Entry 2JFM (X-ray diffraction, 2.85 A resolution); this record covers chain A.

Chain A:
Name: STE20-like serine-threonine kinase
Organism: Homo sapiens
Notes: EC 2.7.11.1; fragment: kinase domain, residues 19-320
UniProtKB: Q9H2G2 (SLK_HUMAN); residues 19-320 here = UniProt positions 19-320
Chain sequence (325 residues; numbered -4 to 320; the number before each row is that of its first residue; numbers below 1 keep their minus sign (Met-4 is residue -4)):
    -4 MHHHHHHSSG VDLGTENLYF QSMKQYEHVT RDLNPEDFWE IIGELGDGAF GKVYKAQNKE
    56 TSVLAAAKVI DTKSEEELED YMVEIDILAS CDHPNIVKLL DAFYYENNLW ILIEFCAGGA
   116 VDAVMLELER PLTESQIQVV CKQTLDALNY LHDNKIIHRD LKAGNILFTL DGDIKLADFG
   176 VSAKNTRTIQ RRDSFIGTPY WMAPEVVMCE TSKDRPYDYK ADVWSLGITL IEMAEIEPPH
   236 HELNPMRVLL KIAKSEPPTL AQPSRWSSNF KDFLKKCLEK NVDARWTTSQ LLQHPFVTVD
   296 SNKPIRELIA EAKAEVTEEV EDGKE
Unresolved in the structure: -4 to 20, 309-320
Differences from the reference sequence: conflict Thr25 (Lys in Q9H2G2)
Modified residues: Thr183 (phosphothreonine; TPO)
Curated features (UniProtKB/Swiss-Prot):
  - active site: Asp155 (Proton acceptor)
  - binding site (ATP): Leu40 to Val48, Lys63
  - modified residue: Thr183 (Phosphothreonine), Ser189 (Phosphoserine)
  - mutagenesis: Lys63 (K63R: Loss of activity)
From the paper describing this entry:
  - post-translational modification sites: Thr183
  - mutagenesis - W196A, W196R: decreased stability
  - mutagenesis - Y195A: unchanged binding to dimerized
  - mutagenesis - Q185P: unchanged stability
  - mutagenesis - Q185P: abolished catalytic activity on autophosphorylation
  - mutagenesis - S189A: unchanged catalytic activity on autophosphorylated
  - catalytic residues: Asp155 (proposed by the authors, not directly observed)

In short:
UniProt lists active-site residue Asp155, 10 ATP-binding residues and one mutagenesis site. From the paper:
the catalytic residue Asp155; W196A and W196R reduce stability; 5 substitutions were tested in all.
Chain A is STE20-like serine-threonine kinase (Homo sapiens); the structure, Crystal structure of human
STE20-like kinase (unliganded form), was determined by X-ray diffraction (same publication as 2UV2, 2JFL,
2J7T, 2J90 and 2J51).
